7C4Y - chains A and C of the 3 polymer chains in the assembly; structure by electron microscopy, 3.50 A resolution.

# Chain A
Name: Capsid protein VP1
Organism: Coxsackievirus A10
Amino-acid sequence (298 residues; each row starts with the number of its first residue):
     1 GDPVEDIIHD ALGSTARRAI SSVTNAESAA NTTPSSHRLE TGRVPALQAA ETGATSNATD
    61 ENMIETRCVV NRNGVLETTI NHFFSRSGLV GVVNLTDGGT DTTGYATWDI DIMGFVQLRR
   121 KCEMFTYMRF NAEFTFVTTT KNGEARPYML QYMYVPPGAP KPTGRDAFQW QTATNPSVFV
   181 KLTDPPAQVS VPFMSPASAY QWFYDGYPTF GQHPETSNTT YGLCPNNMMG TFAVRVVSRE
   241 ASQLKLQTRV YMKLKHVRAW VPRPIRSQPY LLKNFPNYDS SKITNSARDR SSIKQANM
Disordered / not traced: 1-75, 209-223, 298
From the paper describing this entry:
  - conformationally variable residues (order/disorder transition): Phe210 to Gly230

# Chain C
Name: Capsid protein VP3
Organism: Coxsackievirus A10
Reference sequence: G0YPI2 (G0YPI2_9ENTO); residues 1-240 here correspond to UniProt positions 325-564 (UniProt number = residue number + 324)
Amino-acid sequence (240 residues; row label = number of the first residue in the row):
     1 GIPAELRPGT NQFLTTDDDT AAPILPGFTP TPTIHIPGEV HSLLELCRVE TILEVNNTTE
    61 ATGLTRLLIP VSSQNKADEL CAAFMVDPGR IGPWQSTLVG QICRYYTQWS GSLKVTFMFT
   121 GSFMATGKML VAYSPPGSAQ PANRETAMLG THVIWDFGLQ SSVSLVIPWI SNTHFRTAKT
   181 GGNYDYYTAG VVTLWYQTNY VVPPETPGEA YIIAMGAAQD NFTLKICKDT DEVTQQAVLQ
Disordered / not traced: 173-187, 235-240

# Interface between chain A and chain C
Pairs across the interface - 101 pairs, chain A then chain C:
  Glu77(A) with Tyr106(C), hydrogen bond (backbone-side chain); Lys225(C); Ile226(C)
  Thr78(A) with Ser42(C), hydrogen bond; Leu43(C), hydrogen bond (backbone-backbone); Leu44(C); Tyr106(C); Leu224(C)
  Thr79(A) with His41(C)
  Ile80(A) with Val40(C), hydrophobic; His41(C), hydrogen bond (backbone-backbone)
  His82(A) with Cys227(C)
  Phe83(A) with Leu43(C), hydrophobic; Tyr106(C)
  Arg86(A) with Thr16(C); Cys227(C), hydrogen bond
  Ser87(A) with Thr15(C)
  Val116(A) with Val233(C), hydrophobic; Thr234(C)
  Gln117(A) with Asp229(C); Thr230(C), hydrogen bond (side chain-backbone); Val233(C)
  Arg120(A) with Gln101(C); Tyr105(C), hydrogen bond; Glu232(C); Val233(C)
  Lys121(A) with Tyr105(C)
  Phe125(A) with Val40(C), hydrophobic
  Tyr127(A) with Ile36(C), hydrophobic
  Arg129(A) with Pro30(C); Thr31(C), hydrogen bond (side chain-backbone)
  Glu133(A) with Asp19(C); Thr20(C); Ala21(C)
  Thr135(A) with Phe13(C)
  Tyr154(A) with Ile24(C), hydrophobic
  Pro176(A) with Ile24(C), hydrophobic
  Pro185(A) with Asn11(C)
  Pro186(A) with Phe13(C), hydrophobic
  Gln188(A) with Ala21(C)
  Val189(A) with Ala21(C); Ala22(C); Ile24(C), hydrophobic
  Ser190(A) with Ala21(C); Ala22(C), hydrogen bond (backbone-backbone); Pro23(C); Ile24(C), hydrogen bond (backbone-backbone)
  Pro192(A) with Phe28(C), hydrophobic
  Phe193(A) with Phe28(C); Pro30(C)
  Met194(A) with Phe28(C), hydrophobic
  Ser195(A) with Thr31(C), hydrogen bond (backbone-side chain)
  Pro196(A) with Thr31(C)
  Ala197(A) with Thr31(C)
  Ser198(A) with Pro32(C); Thr33(C); Ile34(C), hydrogen bond (side chain-backbone)
  Lys253(A) with Asp17(C), hydrogen bond (side chain-backbone)
  Arg258(A) with Thr33(C); Glu39(C), salt bridge
  Ala259(A) with Glu39(C); Val40(C)
  Trp260(A) with Ile36(C); Gly38(C); Glu39(C)
  Val261(A) with Pro37(C); Gly38(C), hydrogen bond (backbone-backbone)
  Pro262(A) with Gly38(C); Val40(C), hydrophobic
  Ile265(A) with Leu98(C), hydrophobic; Gln101(C); Ile102(C), hydrophobic
  Asn285(A) with Arg66(C)
  Ser286(A) with Glu54(C), hydrogen bond; Gln95(C); Ser96(C)
  Ala287(A) with Glu54(C); Arg66(C), hydrogen bond (backbone-side chain); Gly92(C); Gln95(C)
  Arg288(A) with Asn57(C), hydrogen bond (backbone-side chain); Ile91(C); Gln95(C)
  Asp289(A) with Asn57(C); Arg66(C), salt bridge
  Arg290(A) with Val55(C), hydrogen bond (side chain-backbone); Asn57(C), hydrogen bond; Thr58(C); Ala83(C), hydrogen bond (side chain-backbone); Pro93(C)
  Ser292(A) with Thr58(C)
  Ile293(A) with Val55(C); Asn56(C); Thr58(C); Ala82(C); Ala83(C), hydrogen bond (backbone-backbone)
  Lys294(A) with Leu80(C); Gln140(C)
  Gln295(A) with Ala83(C); Gln140(C)
  Ala296(A) with Met85(C), hydrophobic
Other interface residues (no listed pair), chain A (56 interface residues in all): Met124, Val191, Ala199, Tyr251, Lys255, Ser291, Asn297
Other interface residues (no listed pair), chain C (63 interface residues in all): Asp18, Leu25, Leu46, Thr59, Cys81, Phe84, Val191

# Overview
56 residues of chain A face 63 of chain C across their interface, with 21 hydrogen bonds and 2 salt bridges.
Polar pairs include Arg258(A)-Glu39(C), Asp289(A)-Arg66(C) and Glu77(A)-Tyr106(C). The paper reports
conformational variability at Phe210(A).
Chain A is Capsid protein VP1 and chain C is Capsid protein VP3, both from Coxsackievirus A10; the structure,
Cryo-EM structure of empty Coxsackievirus A10 at pH 7.4, was determined by electron microscopy (same
publication as 7BZN, 7BZO, 7BZT, 7BZU, 7C4T, 7C4W and 7C4Z).
